9LRJ - chain A; structure by X-ray diffraction, 3.11 A resolution.

== Chain A ==
Protein: Glycosyltransferase
Organism: Nicotiana benthamiana
Notes: EC 2.4.1.-
UniProt: A0A8K1ZRH3 (A0A8K1ZRH3_NICBE); numbering as in UniProt (aligned over 3-477)
Amino-acid sequence (479 residues; each row starts with the number of its first residue; numbers below 1 keep their minus sign (Gly-1 is residue -1)):
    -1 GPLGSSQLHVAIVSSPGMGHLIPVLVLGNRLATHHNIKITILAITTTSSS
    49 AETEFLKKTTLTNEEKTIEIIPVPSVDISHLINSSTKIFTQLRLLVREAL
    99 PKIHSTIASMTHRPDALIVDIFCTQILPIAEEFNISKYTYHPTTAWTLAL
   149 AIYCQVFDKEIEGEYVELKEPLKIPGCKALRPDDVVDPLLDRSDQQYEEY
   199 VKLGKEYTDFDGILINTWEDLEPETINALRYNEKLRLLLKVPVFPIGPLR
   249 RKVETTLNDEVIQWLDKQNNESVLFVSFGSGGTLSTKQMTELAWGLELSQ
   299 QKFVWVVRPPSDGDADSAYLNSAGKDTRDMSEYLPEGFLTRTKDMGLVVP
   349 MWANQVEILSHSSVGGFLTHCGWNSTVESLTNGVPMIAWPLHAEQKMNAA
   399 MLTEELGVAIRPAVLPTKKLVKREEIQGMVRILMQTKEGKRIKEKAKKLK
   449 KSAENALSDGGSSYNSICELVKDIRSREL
Unresolved in the structure: -1 to 5, 63-64, 311-325
Construct notes: expression tag (-1 to 2)
Small-molecule neighbours:
  - 7-hydroxy-6-methoxy-2H-1-benzopyran-2-one (T83): His18, Ile86, Phe87, Leu90, Ile119, Phe120, Val184, Pro186, Ala391, Glu392
  - U2F (uridine-5'-diphosphate-2-deoxy-2-fluoro-alpha-D-glucose): Gly17, His18, Thr141, Arg249, Ser275, Gly277, Ser278, Val304, Arg306, Trp350, Ala351, Gln353, Val354, His368, Cys369, Gly370, Trp371, Asn372, Ser373, Glu376, Ala391, Glu392, Gln393
Reported in the primary citation:
  - binding site for U2F: Trp350
  - conformationally variable residues (order/disorder transition): Ser309 to Asp327
  - catalytic residues: Asp118 (proposed by the authors, not directly observed)
  - mutagenesis - Y317F: increased catalytic activity
  - mutagenesis - T145L: decreased binding to acceptor
  - mutagenesis - W350A: decreased binding to donor

== Summary ==
Bound to chain A: compound U2F and 7-hydroxy-6-methoxy-2H-1-benzopyran-2-one. The paper reports the catalytic
residue Asp118; Y317F increases catalytic activity; 3 substitutions were tested in all.
Chain A is Glycosyltransferase (Nicotiana benthamiana); the structure, Glucosyl transferase NbUGT72AY1
co-crystallized with Scopoletin and UDP2Fglucose in the presence of retinol, was determined by X-ray
diffraction (same publication as 9J9K, 8J2U, 8J2V, 8J2Z and 8J31).
